1AM9 - chains G and B of the 8 polymer chains in the assembly; structure by X-ray diffraction, 2.30 A resolution.

Chain G:
Molecule: 17-nt DNA strand
Sequence (17 nucleotides; numbered 39 to 55; the number before each row is that of its first residue):
    39 TTGCAGTGGGGTGATCT

Chain B:
Protein: Protein (sterol regulatory element binding protein 1A)
Source organism: Homo sapiens
Notes: fragment: dna binding domain; engineered mutation(s): C404S
Reference sequence: P36956 (SRBP1_HUMAN); numbering as in UniProt (aligned over 319-400)
Sequence (82 residues; each row starts with the number of its first residue):
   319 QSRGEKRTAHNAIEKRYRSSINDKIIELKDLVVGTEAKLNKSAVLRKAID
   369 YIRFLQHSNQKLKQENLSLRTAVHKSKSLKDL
Disordered / not traced: 319, 395-400

Chain G / chain B interface:
Contacting residue pairs (9):
  DA43(G) - Ile331(B)  phosphate contact
  DA43(G) - Arg334(B)  sugar contact
  DG44(G) - His328(B)  hydrogen bond to the base
  DG44(G) - Ile331(B)  base contact
  DG44(G) - Arg334(B)  salt bridge to the phosphate
  DT45(G) - His328(B)  hydrogen bond to the base
  DT45(G) - Tyr335(B)  sugar contact
  DG46(G) - Glu332(B)  base contact
  DG46(G) - Tyr335(B)  hydrogen bond to the phosphate
Other interface residues (no listed pair), chain B (7 interface residues in all): Ser338, Ile339

Summary:
4 residues of chain G face 7 of chain B across their interface, with 3 hydrogen bonds and 1 salt bridge. Among
the polar pairs are DG44(G)-His328(B), DT45(G)-His328(B) and DG46(G)-Tyr335(B).
Chain G is a 17-nt DNA strand and chain B is Protein (sterol regulatory element binding protein 1A) (Homo
sapiens); the structure, Human srebp-1A bound to ldl receptor promoter, was determined by X-ray diffraction.
